Entry 7SAZ (electron microscopy, 3.00 A resolution); this record covers chains A and G of the 7 polymer chains in the assembly.

# Chain A
Protein: GldM
Organism: Capnocytophaga canimorsus (strain 5)
Notes: fragment: C-terminal TEV cleavage site and TwinStrep Tag
UniProtKB: F9YQB7 (F9YQB7_CAPCC); residue numbers follow UniProt; this construct covers 1-330
Sequence (369 residues; each row starts with the number of its first residue):
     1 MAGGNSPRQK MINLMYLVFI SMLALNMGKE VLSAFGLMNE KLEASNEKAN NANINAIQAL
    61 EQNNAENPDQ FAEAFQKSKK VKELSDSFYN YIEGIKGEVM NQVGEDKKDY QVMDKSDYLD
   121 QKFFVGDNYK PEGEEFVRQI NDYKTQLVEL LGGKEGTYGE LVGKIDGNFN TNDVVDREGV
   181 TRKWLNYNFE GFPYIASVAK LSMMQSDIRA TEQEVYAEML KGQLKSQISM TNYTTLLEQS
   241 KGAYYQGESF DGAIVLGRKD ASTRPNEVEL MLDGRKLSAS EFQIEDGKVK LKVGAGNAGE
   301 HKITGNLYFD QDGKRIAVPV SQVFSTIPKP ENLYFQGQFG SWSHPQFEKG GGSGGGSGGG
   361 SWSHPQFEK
Unresolved in the structure: 1-4, 222-369
Differences from the reference sequence: expression tag (331-369)

# Chain G
Protein: GldL
Organism: Capnocytophaga canimorsus (strain 5)
UniProtKB: F9YQB6 (F9YQB6_CAPCC); numbering as in UniProt (aligned over 1-228)
Sequence (228 residues; numbered 1 to 228; the number before each row is that of its first residue):
     1 MAQSNKTTKK IFQMAYGIGA SIVILGALFK ILHWEIDFGG FKLGGGFLLA FGLITEAIIF
    61 FISAFEPVEE GYDWSLVYPE LVGGEARQNQ LVGRGVVSQL SEEDKAIKES LSEKLDNLLA
   121 EAQIDANLMH SLSASIQNFA GAAKEIAPVT DAMVSTHKYG EELSMAAAHL ESLNSLYKLQ
   181 LERTENQVSA QAGVVDNLNS LNEQMMSFKD NLKSLNSVYG GMLSAMGK
Unresolved in the structure: 1-8, 66-228

# How chain A and chain G interact
Contacting residue pairs (8; chain A residue first):
  D127(A) - K30(G)
  D127(A) - E35(G)
  D127(A) - G45(G)  hydrogen bond (side chain-backbone)
  D127(A) - G46(G)
  V180(A) - L32(G)
  V180(A) - H33(G)
  T181(A) - H33(G)
  R182(A) - H33(G)  hydrogen bond
Other interface residues (no listed pair), chain A (5 interface residues in all): G126
Other interface residues (no listed pair), chain G (7 interface residues in all): G44

# Summary
The interface between chain A and chain G involves 5 residues on one side and 7 on the other, with 2 hydrogen
bonds. Polar contacts include D127(A)-G45(G) and R182(A)-H33(G).
Chain A is GldM and chain G is GldL, both from Capnocytophaga canimorsus (strain 5); the structure, Structure
of GldLM, the proton-powered motor that drives Type IX protein secretion and gliding motility in ..., was
determined by electron microscopy together with 7SAT, 7SAU, 7SAX and 7SB2 from the same study.
